5U2E - chain A; structure by X-ray diffraction, 1.99 A resolution.

[Chain A]
Protein: Bromodomain-containing protein 4
From: Homo sapiens
Reference sequence: O60885 (BRD4_HUMAN); numbering as in UniProt (aligned over 42-180)
Chain sequence (140 residues; numbered 41 to 180; the number before each row is that of its first residue):
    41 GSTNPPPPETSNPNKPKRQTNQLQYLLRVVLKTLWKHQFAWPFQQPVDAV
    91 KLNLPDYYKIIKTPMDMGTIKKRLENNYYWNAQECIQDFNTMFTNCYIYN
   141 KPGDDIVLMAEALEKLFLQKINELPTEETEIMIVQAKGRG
Unresolved in the structure: 41, 173-180
Sequence notes: expression tag (41)
Ligand contacts: 837 (ethyl 4-[5-(morpholin-4-yl)-7-oxo-7H-thieno[3,2-b]pyran-3-yl]benzoate): Trp81, Pro82, Phe83, Val87, Lys91, Leu92, Leu94, Tyr97, Cys136, Tyr139, Asn140, Ile146
From the paper describing this entry:
  - binding site for 837: Tyr97, Asn140

[Summary]
Ligands of chain A: compound 837. The paper reports a binding site for 837 at Tyr97 and Asn140.
Chain A is Bromodomain-containing protein 4 (Homo sapiens); the structure, BRD4 first bromodomain (BD1) in
complex with dual PI3 kinase (PI3K) inhibitor SF2535, was determined by X-ray diffraction (same publication as
5U2C and 5U2F).
